Entry 3I2H (X-ray diffraction, 1.65 A resolution); this record covers chain A.

# Chain A
Molecule: Cocaine esterase
Source organism: Rhodococcus sp. MB1 'Bresler 1999'
Notes: EC 3.1.1.-
Reference sequence: Q9L9D7 (COCE_RHOSM); numbering as in UniProt (aligned over 1-574)
Sequence (587 residues; each row starts with the number of its first residue):
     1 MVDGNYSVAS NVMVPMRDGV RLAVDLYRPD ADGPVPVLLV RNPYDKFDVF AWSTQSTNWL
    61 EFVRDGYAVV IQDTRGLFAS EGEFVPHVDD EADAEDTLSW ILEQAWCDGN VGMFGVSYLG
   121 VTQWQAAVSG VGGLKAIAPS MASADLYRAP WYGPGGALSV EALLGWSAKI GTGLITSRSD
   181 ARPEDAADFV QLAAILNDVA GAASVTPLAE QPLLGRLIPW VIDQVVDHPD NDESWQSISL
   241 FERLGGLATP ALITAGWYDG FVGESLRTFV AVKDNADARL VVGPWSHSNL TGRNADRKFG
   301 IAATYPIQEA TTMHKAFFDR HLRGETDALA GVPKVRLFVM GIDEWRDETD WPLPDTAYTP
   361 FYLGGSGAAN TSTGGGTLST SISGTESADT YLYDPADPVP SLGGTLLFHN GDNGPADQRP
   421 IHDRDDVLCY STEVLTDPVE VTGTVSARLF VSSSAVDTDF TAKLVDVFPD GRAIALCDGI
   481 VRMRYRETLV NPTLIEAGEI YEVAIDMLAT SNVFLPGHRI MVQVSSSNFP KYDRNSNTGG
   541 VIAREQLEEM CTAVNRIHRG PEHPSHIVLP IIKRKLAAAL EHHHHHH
Unresolved in the structure: 1, 576-587
Sequence notes: engineered mutation Lys169 (Leu in Q9L9D7); expression tag (575-587)
Swiss-Prot annotation at these positions:
  - active site: Ser117 (Acyl-ester intermediate), Asp259 (Charge relay system), His287 (Charge relay system)
  - binding site (substrate): Tyr44, Tyr118
  - site: Tyr44 (Probably involved in activating the substrate carbonyl and the acyl enzyme for hydrolysis)
  - mutagenesis: Tyr44 (Y44F: Loss of activity. Has no protective effects against cocaine-induced convulsions and lethality in rat), Gln55 (Q55A/E: Decrease in activity), Ser117 (S117A: Loss of activity. Has no protective effects against cocaine-induced convulsions and lethality in rat; S117C: Great decrease in activity), Trp151 (W151A: Decrease in activity), Trp166 (W166A: Decrease in activity), Thr172 (T172R: Displays enhanced stability, with a half-life of 78 minutes at 37 degrees Celsius, and exhibits 3-fold reduction in catalytic efficiency ...), Gly173 (G173Q: Displays enhanced stability, with a half-life of 75 minutes at 37 degrees Celsius, and has no deleterious effect on catalytic efficiency ...), Asp259 (D259N: Loss of activity), Phe261 (F261A: Decrease in activity), His287 (H287A: Loss of activity), Leu407 (L407A: Decrease in activity), Phe408 (F408A: Decrease in activity)
Glycans and other covalent adducts: (4S,5S)-4,5-bis(mercaptomethyl)-1,3-dioxolan-2-ol (DBC) linked to Ser117
Ligand contacts: DBC ((4S,5S)-4,5-bis(mercaptomethyl)-1,3-dioxolan-2-ol): Tyr44, His87, Val116, Tyr118, Val121, Pro150, Trp151, Ala162, Trp166, Phe261, His287, Leu407, Phe408
What the authors report for this chain:
  - mutagenesis - L169K (tau1/2=570 min), T172R (Tm change 3 degC), T172R/G173Q (30-fold), G173Q (Tm change 3 degC): increased stability
  - mutagenesis - L169K (8-fold), T172R (3-fold), T172R/G173Q (3-fold): decreased catalytic activity
  - binding site for glycerol: Lys169
  - conformationally variable residues (order/disorder transition): Lys169
  - binding site for DBC: Ser117
  - catalytic residues: Ser117 (citing earlier work)
  - mutagenesis - G173Q: unchanged catalytic activity
  - mutagenesis - T172R/F189A: unchanged stability

# In short
Covalently linked compound DBC: at Ser117. UniProt lists 3 active-site residues, substrate-binding residues
Tyr44 and Tyr118 and 12 mutagenesis sites. The paper reports the catalytic residue Ser117; L169K, T172R and
T172R/G173Q, among others, increase stability; 5 substitutions were tested in all.
Chain A is Cocaine esterase (Rhodococcus sp. MB1 'Bresler 1999'); the structure, Cocaine Esterase with
mutation L169K, bound to DTT adduct, was determined by X-ray diffraction together with 3I2F, 3I2G, 3I2I, 3I2J
and 3I2K from the same study.
